8HEY - chains Z and B of the 22 polymer chains in the assembly; structure by electron microscopy, 4.10 A resolution (low resolution: residue-level contacts below are approximate; hydrogen-bond / salt-bridge calls are withheld).

Chain Z (and B):
Name: Major capsid protein
Source organism: Human betaherpesvirus 5
Notes: chain B of this document is another copy of the same molecule, construct and numbering; everything in this record applies to it too
UniProt: A0A1U8QPG3 (A0A1U8QPG3_HCMV); numbering as in UniProt (aligned over 1-1370)
Sequence (1370 residues; numbered 1 to 1370; the number before each row is that of its first residue):
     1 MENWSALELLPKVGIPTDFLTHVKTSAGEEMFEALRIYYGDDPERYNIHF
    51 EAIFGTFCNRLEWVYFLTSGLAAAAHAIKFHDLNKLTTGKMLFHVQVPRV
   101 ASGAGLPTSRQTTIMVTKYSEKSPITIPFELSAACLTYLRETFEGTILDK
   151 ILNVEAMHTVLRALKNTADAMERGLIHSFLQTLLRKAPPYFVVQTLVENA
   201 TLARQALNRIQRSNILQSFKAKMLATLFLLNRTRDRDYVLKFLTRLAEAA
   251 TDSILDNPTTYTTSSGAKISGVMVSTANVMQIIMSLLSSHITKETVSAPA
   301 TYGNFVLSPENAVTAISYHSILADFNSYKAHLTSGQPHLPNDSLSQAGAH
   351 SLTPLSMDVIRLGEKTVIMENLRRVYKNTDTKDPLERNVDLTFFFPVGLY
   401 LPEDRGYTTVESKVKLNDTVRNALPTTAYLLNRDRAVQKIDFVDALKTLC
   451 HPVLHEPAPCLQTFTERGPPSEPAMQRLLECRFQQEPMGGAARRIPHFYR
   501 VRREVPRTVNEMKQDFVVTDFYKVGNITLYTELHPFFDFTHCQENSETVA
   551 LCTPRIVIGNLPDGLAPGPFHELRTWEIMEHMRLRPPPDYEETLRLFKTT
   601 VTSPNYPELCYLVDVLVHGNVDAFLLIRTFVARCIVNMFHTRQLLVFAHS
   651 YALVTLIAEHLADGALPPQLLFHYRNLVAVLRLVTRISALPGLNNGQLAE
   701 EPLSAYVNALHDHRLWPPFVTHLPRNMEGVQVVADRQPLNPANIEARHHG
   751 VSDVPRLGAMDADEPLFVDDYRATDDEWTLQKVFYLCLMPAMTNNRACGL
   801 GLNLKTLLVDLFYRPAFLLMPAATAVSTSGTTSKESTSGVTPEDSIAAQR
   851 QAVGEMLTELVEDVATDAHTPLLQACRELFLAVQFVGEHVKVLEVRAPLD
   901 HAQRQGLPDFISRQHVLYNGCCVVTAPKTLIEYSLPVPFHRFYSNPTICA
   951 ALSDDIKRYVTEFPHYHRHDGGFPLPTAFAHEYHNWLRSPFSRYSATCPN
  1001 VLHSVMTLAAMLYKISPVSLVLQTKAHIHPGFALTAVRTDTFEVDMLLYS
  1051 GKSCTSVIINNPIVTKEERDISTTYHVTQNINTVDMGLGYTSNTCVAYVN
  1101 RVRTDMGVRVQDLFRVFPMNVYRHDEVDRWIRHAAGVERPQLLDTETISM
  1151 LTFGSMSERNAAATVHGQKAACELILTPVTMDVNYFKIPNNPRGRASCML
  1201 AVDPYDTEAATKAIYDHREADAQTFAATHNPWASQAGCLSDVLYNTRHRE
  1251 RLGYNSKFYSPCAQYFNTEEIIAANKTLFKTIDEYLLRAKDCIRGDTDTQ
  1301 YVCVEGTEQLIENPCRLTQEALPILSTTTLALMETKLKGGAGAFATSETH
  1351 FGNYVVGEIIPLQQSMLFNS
Disordered / not traced: 473-485, 825-844, 1142-1152 (chain B: 305-348, 464-486, 545-548, 825-841)
Cystine bridges: Cys1292-Cys1303

Interface between chain Z and chain B:
Contacting residue pairs (71; chain Z residue first):
  Leu7(Z) with Thr56(B)
  Leu9(Z) with Glu155(B)
  Pro11(Z) with Thr56(B)
  Lys12(Z) with Thr56(B); Phe57(B); Cys58(B); Arg162(B)
  Val13(Z) with Thr56(B); Phe57(B); Cys58(B)
  Gly14(Z) with Arg60(B)
  Ile15(Z) with Phe57(B); Cys58(B); Asn59(B); Arg60(B)
  Thr17(Z) with Asn59(B)
  Thr21(Z) with Asn378(B)
  His22(Z) with Asn378(B); Thr379(B)
  Val23(Z) with Asn378(B)
  Lys24(Z) with Asp380(B)
  Tyr39(Z) with Glu130(B)
  Gly40(Z) with Glu130(B)
  Asp41(Z) with Glu130(B); Ser132(B)
  Pro43(Z) with Ala134(B)
  Arg45(Z) with Glu155(B); Thr159(B)
  Tyr46(Z) with Ala134(B); Cys135(B); Glu155(B); Ala156(B)
  Ile48(Z) with Leu152(B)
  Phe50(Z) with Leu148(B)
  Thr56(Z) with Leu7(B); Lys12(B); Val13(B)
  Phe57(Z) with Lys12(B); Val13(B); Ile15(B)
  Cys58(Z) with Lys12(B); Val13(B); Ile15(B)
  Asn59(Z) with Ile15(B); Thr17(B)
  Arg60(Z) with Ile15(B)
  Glu130(Z) with Gly40(B); Asp41(B)
  Leu131(Z) with Asp41(B)
  Ser132(Z) with Asp41(B)
  Ala134(Z) with Pro43(B); Tyr46(B)
  Cys135(Z) with Asp41(B); Arg45(B); Tyr46(B)
  Leu148(Z) with Ile48(B)
  Leu152(Z) with Leu9(B); Tyr46(B)
  Glu155(Z) with Glu8(B); Leu9(B); Arg45(B); Tyr46(B)
  Thr159(Z) with Arg45(B); Tyr46(B)
  Lys377(Z) with Thr17(B); His22(B)
  Asn378(Z) with Phe19(B); His22(B); Val23(B)
  Thr379(Z) with His22(B)
  Asp380(Z) with Lys24(B)
Interface residues without a listed pair, chain Z (44 interface residues in all): Glu8, Pro16, Tyr138, Ala156, Arg162, Arg373
Interface residues without a listed pair, chain B (40 interface residues in all): Pro16, Asp18, Leu20, Thr21, Ile1071

Overview:
The interface between chain Z and chain B involves 44 residues on one side and 40 on the other.
Chain Z and chain B are both Major capsid protein (Human betaherpesvirus 5); the structure, One CVSC-binding
penton vertex in HCMV B-capsid, was determined by electron microscopy together with 8HEU and 8HEV from the
same study.
